PDB entry 2EIP | X-ray diffraction, 2.20 A resolution | chains A and B

Chain A (and B):
Molecule: Soluble inorganic pyrophosphatase
Organism: Escherichia coli
Notes: EC 3.6.1.1; chain B of this document is another copy of the same molecule, construct and numbering; everything in this record applies to it too
UniProtKB: P0A7A9 (IPYR_ECOLI); numbering as in UniProt (aligned over 1-175)
Sequence (175 residues; each row starts with the number of its first residue):
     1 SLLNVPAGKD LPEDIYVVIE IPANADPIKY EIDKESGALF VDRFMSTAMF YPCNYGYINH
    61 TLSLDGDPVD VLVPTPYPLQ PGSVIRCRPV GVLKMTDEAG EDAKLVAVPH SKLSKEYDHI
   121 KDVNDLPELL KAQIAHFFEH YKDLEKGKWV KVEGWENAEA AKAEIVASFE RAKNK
Disordered / not traced: 98-99, 146-148, 174-175 (chain B: 174-175)

How chain A and chain B interact:
Contacting residue pairs (23):
  S46(A) with Q133(B), hydrogen bond (backbone-side chain)
  T47(A) with H136(B)
  A48(A) with M49(B); F50(B), hydrogen bond (backbone-backbone); P52(B), hydrophobic
  M49(A) with A48(B); M49(B), hydrophobic; F50(B)
  F50(A) with P27(B), hydrophobic; A48(B), hydrogen bond (backbone-backbone); M49(B)
  P52(A) with A48(B), hydrophobic
  A132(A) with L144(B)
  Q133(A) with S46(B), hydrogen bond (side chain-backbone)
  H136(A) with T47(B); H140(B); D143(B), salt bridge
  H140(A) with H136(B); H140(B); D143(B), salt bridge
  D143(A) with H136(B), salt bridge; H140(B), salt bridge
  L144(A) with Q133(B)
Interface residues without a listed pair, chain A (14 interface residues in all): P27, L129
Interface residues without a listed pair, chain B (14 interface residues in all): L129, A132

Overview:
The chain A/chain B interface involves 14 residues from each chain; the contacts include 4 hydrogen bonds and
4 salt bridges. Polar pairs include H136(A)-D143(B), H140(A)-D143(B) and S46(A)-Q133(B).
Chain A and chain B are both Soluble inorganic pyrophosphatase (Escherichia coli); the structure, Inorganic
pyrophosphatase, was determined by X-ray diffraction (same publication as 1FAJ).
